Entry 9PN0 (electron microscopy, 2.30 A resolution); this record covers chains A and B of the 5 polymer chains in the assembly.

# Chain A
Protein: Huntingtin
Organism: Homo sapiens
UniProtKB: P42858 (HD_HUMAN); the construct has insertions or renumbered stretches relative to UniProt, so the offset changes along the chain: 1-38 = UniProt 1-38; 41-3144 = UniProt 39-3142
Sequence (3156 residues; numbered 1 to 3156; the number before each row is that of its first residue):
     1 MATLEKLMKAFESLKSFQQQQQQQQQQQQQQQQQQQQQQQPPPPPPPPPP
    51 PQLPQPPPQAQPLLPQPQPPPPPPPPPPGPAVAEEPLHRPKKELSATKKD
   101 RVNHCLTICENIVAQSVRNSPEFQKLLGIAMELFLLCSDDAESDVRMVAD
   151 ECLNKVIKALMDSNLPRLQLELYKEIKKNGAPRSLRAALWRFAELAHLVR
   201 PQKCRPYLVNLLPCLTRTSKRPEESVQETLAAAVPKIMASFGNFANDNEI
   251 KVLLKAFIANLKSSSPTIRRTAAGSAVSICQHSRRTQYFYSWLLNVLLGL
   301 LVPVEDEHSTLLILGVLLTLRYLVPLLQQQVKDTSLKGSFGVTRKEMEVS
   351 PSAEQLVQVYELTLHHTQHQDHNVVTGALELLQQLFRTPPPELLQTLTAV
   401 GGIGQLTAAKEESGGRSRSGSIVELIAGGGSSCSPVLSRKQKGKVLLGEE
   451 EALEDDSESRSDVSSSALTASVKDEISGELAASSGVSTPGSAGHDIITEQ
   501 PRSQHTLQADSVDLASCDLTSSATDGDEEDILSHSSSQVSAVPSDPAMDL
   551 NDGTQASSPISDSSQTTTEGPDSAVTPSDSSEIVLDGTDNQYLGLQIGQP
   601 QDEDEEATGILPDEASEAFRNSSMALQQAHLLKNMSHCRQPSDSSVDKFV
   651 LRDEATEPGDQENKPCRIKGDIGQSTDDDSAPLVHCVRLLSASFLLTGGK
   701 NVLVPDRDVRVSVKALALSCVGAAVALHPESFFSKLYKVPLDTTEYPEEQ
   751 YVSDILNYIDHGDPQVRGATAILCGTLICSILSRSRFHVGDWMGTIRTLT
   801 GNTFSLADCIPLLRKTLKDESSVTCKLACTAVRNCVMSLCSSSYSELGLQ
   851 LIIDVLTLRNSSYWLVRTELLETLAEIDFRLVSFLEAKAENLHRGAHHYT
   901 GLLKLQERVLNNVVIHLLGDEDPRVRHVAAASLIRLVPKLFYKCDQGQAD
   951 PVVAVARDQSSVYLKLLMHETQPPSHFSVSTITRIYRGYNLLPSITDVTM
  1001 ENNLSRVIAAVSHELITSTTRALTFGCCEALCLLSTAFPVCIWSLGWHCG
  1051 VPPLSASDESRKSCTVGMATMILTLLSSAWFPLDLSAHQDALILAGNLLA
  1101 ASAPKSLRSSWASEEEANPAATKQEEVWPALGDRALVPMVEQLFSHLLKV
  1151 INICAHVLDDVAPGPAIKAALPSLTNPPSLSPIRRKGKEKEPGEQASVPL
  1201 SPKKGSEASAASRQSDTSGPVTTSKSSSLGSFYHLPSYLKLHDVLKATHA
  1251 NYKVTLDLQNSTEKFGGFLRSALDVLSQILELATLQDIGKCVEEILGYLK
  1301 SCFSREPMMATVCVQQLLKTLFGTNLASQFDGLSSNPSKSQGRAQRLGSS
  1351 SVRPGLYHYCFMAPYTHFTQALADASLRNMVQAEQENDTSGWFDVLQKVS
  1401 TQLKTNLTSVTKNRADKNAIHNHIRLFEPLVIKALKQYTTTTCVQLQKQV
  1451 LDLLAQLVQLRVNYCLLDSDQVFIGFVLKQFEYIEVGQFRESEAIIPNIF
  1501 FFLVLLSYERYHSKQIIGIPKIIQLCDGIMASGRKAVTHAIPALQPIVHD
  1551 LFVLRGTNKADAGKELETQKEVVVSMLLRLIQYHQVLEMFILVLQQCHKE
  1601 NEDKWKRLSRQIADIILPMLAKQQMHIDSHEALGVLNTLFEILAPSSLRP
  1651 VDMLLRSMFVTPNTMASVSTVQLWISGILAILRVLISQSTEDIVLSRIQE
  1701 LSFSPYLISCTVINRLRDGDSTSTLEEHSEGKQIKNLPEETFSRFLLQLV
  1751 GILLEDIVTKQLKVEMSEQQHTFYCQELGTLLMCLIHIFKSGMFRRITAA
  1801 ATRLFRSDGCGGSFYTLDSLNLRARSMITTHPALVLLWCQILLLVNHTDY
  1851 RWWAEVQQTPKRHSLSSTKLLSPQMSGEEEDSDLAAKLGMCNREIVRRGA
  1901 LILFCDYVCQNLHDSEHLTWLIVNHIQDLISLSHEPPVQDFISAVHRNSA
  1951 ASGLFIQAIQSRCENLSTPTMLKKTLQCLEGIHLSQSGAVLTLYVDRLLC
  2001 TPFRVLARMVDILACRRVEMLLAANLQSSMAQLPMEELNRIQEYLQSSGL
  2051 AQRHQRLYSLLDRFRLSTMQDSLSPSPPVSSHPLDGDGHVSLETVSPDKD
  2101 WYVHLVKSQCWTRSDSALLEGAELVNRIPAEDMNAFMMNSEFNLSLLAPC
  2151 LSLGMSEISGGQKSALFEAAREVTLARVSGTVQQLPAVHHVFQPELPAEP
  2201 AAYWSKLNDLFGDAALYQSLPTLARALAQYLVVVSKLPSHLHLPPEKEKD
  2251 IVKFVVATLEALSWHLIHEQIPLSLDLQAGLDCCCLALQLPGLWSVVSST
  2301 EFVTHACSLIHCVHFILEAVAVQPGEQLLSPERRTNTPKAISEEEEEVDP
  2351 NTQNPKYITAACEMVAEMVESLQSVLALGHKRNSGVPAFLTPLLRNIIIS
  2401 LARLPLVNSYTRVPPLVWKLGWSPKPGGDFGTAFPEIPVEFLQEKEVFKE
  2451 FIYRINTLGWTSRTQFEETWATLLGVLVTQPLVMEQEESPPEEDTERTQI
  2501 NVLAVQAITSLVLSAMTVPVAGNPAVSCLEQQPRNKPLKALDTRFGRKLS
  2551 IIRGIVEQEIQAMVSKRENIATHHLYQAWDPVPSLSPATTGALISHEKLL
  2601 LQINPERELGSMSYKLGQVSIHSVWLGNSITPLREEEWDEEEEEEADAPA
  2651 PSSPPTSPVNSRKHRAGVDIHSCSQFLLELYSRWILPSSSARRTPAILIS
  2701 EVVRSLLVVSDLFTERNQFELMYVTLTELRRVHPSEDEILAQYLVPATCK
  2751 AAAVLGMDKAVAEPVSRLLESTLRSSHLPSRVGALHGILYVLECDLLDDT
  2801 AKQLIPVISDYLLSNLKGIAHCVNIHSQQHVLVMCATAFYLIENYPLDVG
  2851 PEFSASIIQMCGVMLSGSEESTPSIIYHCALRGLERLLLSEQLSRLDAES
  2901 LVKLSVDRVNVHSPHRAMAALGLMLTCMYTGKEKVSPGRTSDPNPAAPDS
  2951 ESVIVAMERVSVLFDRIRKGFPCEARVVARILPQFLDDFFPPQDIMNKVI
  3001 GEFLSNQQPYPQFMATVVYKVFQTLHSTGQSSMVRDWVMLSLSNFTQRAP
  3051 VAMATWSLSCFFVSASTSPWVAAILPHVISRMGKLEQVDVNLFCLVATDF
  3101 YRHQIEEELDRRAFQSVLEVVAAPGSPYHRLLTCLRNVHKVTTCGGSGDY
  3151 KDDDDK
Unresolved in the structure: 1-97, 330-348, 407-663, 971-982, 1054-1063, 1110-1125, 1165-1227, 1332-1352, 1378-1420, 1556-1562, 1721-1735, 1862-1888, 2068-2094, 2332-2353, 2479-2495, 2587-2590, 2633-2665, 2688-2695, 2728-2781, 2794-2827, 2849-2854, 2893-2912, 2931-2954, 3106, 3124-3126, 3137-3156
Construct notes: insertion (39-40); conflict His2311 (Tyr2309 in P42858), Ile2788 (Val2786 in P42858); expression tag (3145-3156)

# Chain B
Protein: 40-kDa huntingtin-associated protein
Organism: Homo sapiens
UniProtKB: P23610 (HAP40_HUMAN); residues 1-371 here = UniProt positions 1-371
Sequence (389 residues; each row starts with the number of its first residue; numbers below 1 keep their minus sign (Met-17 is residue -17)):
   -17 MHHHHHHSSGRENLYFQGMAAAAAGLGGGGAGPGPEAGDFLARYRLVSNK
    33 LKKRFLRKPNVAEAGEQFGQLGRELRAQECLPYAAWCQLAVARCQQALFH
    83 GPGEALALTEAARLFLRQERDARQRLVCPAAYGEPLQAAASALGAAVRLH
   133 LELGQPAAAAALCLELAAALRDLGQPAAAAGHFQRAAQLQLPQLPLAALQ
   183 ALGEAASCQLLARDYTGALAVFTRMQRLAREHGSHPVQSLPPPPPPAPQP
   233 GPGATPALPAALLPPNSGSAAPSPAALGAFSDVLVRCEVSRVLLLLLLQP
   283 PPAKLLPEHAQTLEKYSWEAFDSHGQESSGQLPEELFLLLQSLVMATHEK
   333 DTEAIKSLQVEMWPLLTAEQNHLLHLVLQETISPSGQGV
Unresolved in the structure: -17 to 82, 220-255, 306-308
Construct notes: expression tag (-17 to 0)

# Interface between chain A and chain B
Contacting residue pairs (164):
  Thr900(A) - Trp345(B)  hydrogen bond
  Leu902(A) - Pro346(B)
  Leu902(A) - Leu347(B)  hydrophobic
  Cys944(A) - Gln313(B)  hydrogen bond (side chain-backbone)
  Cys944(A) - Leu314(B)
  Cys944(A) - Pro315(B)
  Gln946(A) - Ala257(B)
  Asn1002(A) - Gly260(B)  hydrogen bond (side chain-backbone)
  Ser1005(A) - Gly260(B)
  Ser1005(A) - Ala261(B)  hydrogen bond (side chain-backbone)
  Arg1006(A) - Gly260(B)  hydrogen bond (side chain-backbone)
  Arg1006(A) - Ala261(B)
  Arg1006(A) - Ser263(B)
  Arg1006(A) - Asp264(B)  salt bridge
  Ala1009(A) - Leu178(B)  hydrophobic
  Ala1009(A) - Ala261(B)  hydrophobic
  His1013(A) - Gln182(B)
  Ile1016(A) - Leu146(B)  hydrophobic
  Ile1016(A) - Gln172(B)
  Ile1016(A) - Ala179(B)  hydrophobic
  Thr1019(A) - Arg95(B)
  Arg1021(A) - Glu92(B)  salt bridge
  Leu1045(A) - Val219(B)
  Leu1045(A) - Leu259(B)
  His1048(A) - His214(B)
  His1048(A) - His217(B)  hydrogen bond
  His1048(A) - Phe262(B)
  Cys1049(A) - Pro177(B)
  Cys1049(A) - Leu178(B)
  Cys1049(A) - Phe262(B)
  Gly1050(A) - Pro177(B)
  Gly1050(A) - His214(B)  hydrogen bond (backbone-side chain)
  Val1051(A) - Gln175(B)
  Val1051(A) - Pro177(B)
  Met1071(A) - Leu176(B)  hydrophobic
  Thr1074(A) - Ala140(B)
  Ala1079(A) - Leu88(B)  hydrophobic
  Trp1080(A) - Leu88(B)
  Arg1353(A) - Glu309(B)  salt bridge
  Pro1969(A) - Glu317(B)
  Pro1969(A) - Leu320(B)
  Thr1970(A) - Glu317(B)  hydrogen bond
  Thr1970(A) - Leu320(B)
  Lys1973(A) - Glu316(B)  salt bridge
  Lys1973(A) - Leu320(B)
  Gln1977(A) - Asp304(B)  hydrogen bond (side chain-backbone)
  Glu1980(A) - Asp304(B)
  Glu1980(A) - Ser305(B)  hydrogen bond
  Phe2003(A) - Leu321(B)  hydrophobic
  Phe2003(A) - Ser324(B)
  Arg2004(A) - Ser324(B)  hydrogen bond (backbone-side chain)
  Arg2004(A) - Met327(B)
  Arg2004(A) - Asp333(B)
  Val2005(A) - Trp300(B)  hydrophobic
  Val2005(A) - Leu320(B)
  Val2005(A) - Gln323(B)
  Val2005(A) - Ser324(B)
  Val2005(A) - Met327(B)  hydrophobic
  Arg2008(A) - Trp300(B)  hydrogen bond (side chain-backbone)
  Arg2008(A) - Glu301(B)  salt bridge
  Arg2008(A) - Met327(B)
  Met2009(A) - Trp300(B)  hydrophobic
  Ile2012(A) - Trp300(B)  hydrophobic
  Ile2012(A) - Glu301(B)
  Asp2115(A) - Lys338(B)  salt bridge
  Ser2116(A) - Lys332(B)  hydrogen bond (backbone-side chain)
  Leu2118(A) - Ile364(B)  hydrophobic
  Leu2119(A) - Pro366(B)
  Ser2152(A) - Val371(B)  hydrogen bond (side chain-backbone)
  Leu2153(A) - Val371(B)  hydrogen bond (backbone-backbone)
  Ser2156(A) - Val371(B)
  Ile2271(A) - Val342(B)
  Ile2271(A) - Trp345(B)  hydrophobic
  Leu2273(A) - Lys338(B)
  Leu2273(A) - Gln341(B)
  Leu2273(A) - Leu360(B)  hydrophobic
  Ser2274(A) - Gln341(B)  hydrogen bond
  Ser2274(A) - His357(B)  hydrogen bond
  Leu2275(A) - His357(B)
  Leu2275(A) - Leu360(B)  hydrophobic
  Leu2275(A) - Ile364(B)  hydrophobic
  Gln2278(A) - His357(B)  hydrogen bond
  Gln2278(A) - Gln361(B)
  Gln2373(A) - Gln106(B)
  Gln2373(A) - Arg107(B)  hydrogen bond
  Leu2378(A) - Arg153(B)
  Leu2378(A) - Leu193(B)  hydrophobic
  Gly2379(A) - Arg153(B)  hydrogen bond (backbone-side chain)
  Gly2379(A) - Asp154(B)
  Gly2379(A) - Leu193(B)
  His2380(A) - Gln106(B)
  Lys2381(A) - Arg153(B)
  Ser2384(A) - Ala350(B)
  Gly2385(A) - Ala350(B)
  Val2386(A) - Ala350(B)
  Pro2387(A) - Trp345(B)  hydrophobic
  Pro2387(A) - Ala350(B)
  Ala2388(A) - His354(B)
  Phe2389(A) - His354(B)  hydrogen bond (backbone-side chain)
  Phe2389(A) - His357(B)
  Glu2446(A) - Arg107(B)  salt bridge
  Lys2449(A) - Asp103(B)  salt bridge
  Lys2449(A) - Arg107(B)
  Lys2449(A) - Leu108(B)
  Glu2450(A) - Arg107(B)  salt bridge
  Ile2452(A) - Leu108(B)  hydrophobic
  Tyr2453(A) - Arg107(B)
  Tyr2453(A) - Leu108(B)
  Tyr2453(A) - Val109(B)  hydrophobic
  Asn2456(A) - Leu108(B)  hydrogen bond (side chain-backbone)
  Asn2456(A) - Val109(B)
  Asn2456(A) - Cys110(B)
  Asn2456(A) - Pro111(B)
  Leu2503(A) - Leu108(B)  hydrophobic
  Thr2509(A) - Ala112(B)
  Ser2510(A) - Cys110(B)
  Ser2510(A) - Pro111(B)
  Leu2513(A) - Pro111(B)
  Leu2513(A) - Ala112(B)  hydrophobic
  Glu2559(A) - Gly368(B)
  Glu2559(A) - Gly370(B)
  Ala2562(A) - Arg195(B)  hydrogen bond (backbone-side chain)
  Met2563(A) - Arg195(B)
  Val2564(A) - Arg195(B)
  Ser2565(A) - Arg195(B)  hydrogen bond (backbone-side chain)
  Lys2566(A) - Gly156(B)  hydrogen bond (side chain-backbone)
  Arg2567(A) - Arg195(B)
  His2573(A) - Gln361(B)
  Leu2575(A) - Ser367(B)
  Tyr2576(A) - Ser367(B)
  Tyr2576(A) - Gly368(B)  hydrogen bond (side chain-backbone)
  Tyr2576(A) - Gln369(B)
  Tyr2576(A) - Gly370(B)  hydrogen bond (side chain-backbone)
  Tyr2614(A) - Pro111(B)
  Tyr2614(A) - Ala113(B)
  Tyr2614(A) - Tyr114(B)
  Leu2616(A) - Tyr114(B)  hydrophobic
  Arg2704(A) - Ala112(B)  hydrogen bond (side chain-backbone)
  Arg2704(A) - Tyr114(B)
  Val2782(A) - Gln119(B)
  Gln2829(A) - Gln119(B)
  Glu2870(A) - Gly163(B)
  Glu2870(A) - Gln166(B)  hydrogen bond
  Pro2914(A) - Thr198(B)
  His2915(A) - Asp196(B)  salt bridge
  Lys2969(A) - Pro283(B)
  Lys2969(A) - Lys286(B)
  Gly2970(A) - Pro283(B)
  Phe2971(A) - Thr198(B)
  Phe2971(A) - Leu280(B)
  Phe2971(A) - Pro282(B)  hydrophobic
  Pro2972(A) - Leu280(B)
  Pro2972(A) - Gln281(B)
  Cys2973(A) - Ser367(B)
  Arg2976(A) - Pro366(B)
  Arg2976(A) - Ser367(B)
  Arg2976(A) - Gly368(B)
  Arg2976(A) - Gln369(B)  hydrogen bond
  Val2977(A) - Gly368(B)
  Arg2980(A) - Gly368(B)  hydrogen bond (side chain-backbone)
  Arg2980(A) - Gln369(B)  hydrogen bond (side chain-backbone)
  Arg2980(A) - Gly370(B)
  Pro3009(A) - Pro283(B)  hydrophobic
  Tyr3010(A) - Pro283(B)
Other interface residues (no listed pair), chain A (115 interface residues in all): Lys943, Thr1017, Ser1018, Met1068, Thr1070, Thr1968, Leu1976, Pro2002, Leu2013, Arg2053, Pro2149, Pro2272, Val2320, Thr2457, Gln2506, Leu2529, Gln2558, Gln2561, Val2708, Ser2913, Arg2968
Other interface residues (no listed pair), chain B (93 interface residues in all): Gly85, Ala143, Glu147, Ala258, Pro284, Ala328, Thr334, Ala336, Ser339, Leu340, Asn353

# Overview
The interface between chain A and chain B involves 115 residues on one side and 93 on the other; the contacts
include 32 hydrogen bonds and 10 salt bridges. Polar pairs include Arg1006(A)-Asp264(B), Arg1021(A)-Glu92(B)
and Arg1353(A)-Glu309(B).
Here chain A is Huntingtin and chain B is 40-kDa huntingtin-associated protein, both from Homo sapiens. Entry
9PN0 (Structure of HTTQ23-HAP40 complex bound to macrocycles HHD3, HD4 and HL2) was determined by electron
microscopy together with 9PMW from the same study.
